Entry 6PXZ (X-ray diffraction, 1.70 A resolution); this record covers chains A and B of the 3 polymer chains in the assembly.

[Chain A (and B)]
Protein: Serum amyloid A-3 protein
Source organism: Mus musculus
Notes: chain B of this document is another copy of the same molecule, construct and numbering; everything in this record applies to it too
UniProt: P04918 (SAA3_MOUSE); numbering as in UniProt (aligned over 19-122)
Sequence (104 residues; row label = number of the first residue in the row):
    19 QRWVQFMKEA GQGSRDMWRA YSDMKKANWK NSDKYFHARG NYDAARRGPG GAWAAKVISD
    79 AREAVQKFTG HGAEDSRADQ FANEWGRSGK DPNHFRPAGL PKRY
Unresolved in the structure: 19, 89-92 (chain B: 19)

[Interface between chain A and chain B]
Pairs across the interface (11; chain A residue first):
  W21(A) - W36(B)  hydrophobic
  V22(A) - W36(B)  hydrophobic
  M25(A) - W36(B)  hydrophobic
  W36(A) - M25(B)  hydrophobic
  W36(A) - K26(B)
  Y39(A) - W21(B)  hydrophobic
  I76(A) - W21(B)
  A79(A) - W21(B)
  A79(A) - M25(B)  hydrophobic
  R80(A) - W21(B)
  V83(A) - W21(B)
Interface residues without a listed pair, chain B (5 interface residues in all): V22

[Overview]
9 residues of chain A and 5 residues of chain B are in contact.
Chain A and chain B are both Serum amyloid A-3 protein (Mus musculus); the structure, Crystal Structure of
mouse Serum Amyloid A3 (SAA3) in the trimeric form, was determined by X-ray diffraction, deposited together
with 6PY0.
